1HSZ - chains A and B; structure by X-ray diffraction, 2.20 A resolution.

Chain A (and B):
Name: Class I alcohol dehydrogenase 1, beta subunit
From: Homo sapiens
Notes: EC 1.1.1.1; fragment: beta subunit; chain B of this document is another copy of the same molecule, construct and numbering; everything in this record applies to it too
Reference sequence: P00325 (ADHB_HUMAN); numbering as in UniProt (aligned over 1-374)
Amino-acid sequence (374 residues; row label = number of the first residue in the row):
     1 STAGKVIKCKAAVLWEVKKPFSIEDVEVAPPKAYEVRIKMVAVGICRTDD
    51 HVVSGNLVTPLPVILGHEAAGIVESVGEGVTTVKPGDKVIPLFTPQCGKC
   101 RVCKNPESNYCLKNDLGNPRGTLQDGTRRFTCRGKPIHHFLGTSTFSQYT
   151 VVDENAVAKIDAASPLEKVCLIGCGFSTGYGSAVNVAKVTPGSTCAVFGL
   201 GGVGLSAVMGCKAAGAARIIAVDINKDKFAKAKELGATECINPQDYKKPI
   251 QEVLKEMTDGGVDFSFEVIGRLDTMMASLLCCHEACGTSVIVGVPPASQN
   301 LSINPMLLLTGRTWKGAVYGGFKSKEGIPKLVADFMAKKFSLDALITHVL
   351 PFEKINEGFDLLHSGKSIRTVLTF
Ion coordination: Zn2+ site 1: Cys46, His67, Cys174; Zn2+ site 2: Cys97, Cys100, Cys103, Cys111
Small-molecule neighbours: NAD (nicotinamide-adenine-dinucleotide): Cys46, Arg47, Thr48, His51, Phe93, Cys174, Thr178, Gly199, Leu200, Gly201, Gly202, Val203, Gly204, Asp223, Ile224, Asn225, Lys228, Val268, Ile269, Gly270, Arg271, Thr274, Val292, Gly293, Val294, Ala317, Val318, Tyr319, Leu362, Arg369
What the authors report for this chain:
  - binding site for NAD: Arg47, Arg271
  - contacts within the chain: Arg271-Asp273 (hydrogen bond)
  - specificity-determining residues: Leu116 (citing earlier work)
  - specificity-determining residues: Leu57

Chain A / chain B interface:
Pairs across the interface - 84 pairs, chain A then chain B:
  Arg101(A) with Thr258(B), hydrogen bond (side chain-backbone); Asp259(B), hydrogen bond (side chain-backbone); Gly261(B), hydrogen bond (side chain-backbone); Val262(B); Asp263(B), salt bridge; His283(B)
  Val102(A) with His283(B); Ala285(B), hydrophobic
  Asn105(A) with Cys286(B)
  Ser108(A) with Ala285(B); Cys286(B)
  Tyr110(A) with Glu284(B); Ala285(B), hydrophobic; Thr310(B)
  Thr258(A) with Arg101(B), hydrogen bond (backbone-side chain)
  Asp259(A) with Arg101(B), hydrogen bond (backbone-side chain)
  Gly261(A) with Arg101(B), hydrogen bond (backbone-side chain)
  Asp263(A) with Arg101(B), salt bridge
  Met275(A) with Pro305(B), hydrophobic
  His283(A) with Arg101(B); Val102(B)
  Glu284(A) with Tyr110(B)
  Ala285(A) with Val102(B), hydrophobic; Ser108(B); Tyr110(B), hydrophobic
  Cys286(A) with Arg101(B); Asn105(B); Ser108(B)
  Ile291(A) with Pro305(B), hydrophobic; Leu308(B), hydrophobic; Leu309(B)
  Val292(A) with Leu309(B)
  Val294(A) with Leu309(B), hydrophobic
  Ser298(A) with Asn304(B)
  Gln299(A) with Pro305(B)
  Asn300(A) with Ser302(B); Ile303(B); Asn304(B), hydrogen bond (side chain-backbone)
  Leu301(A) with Leu301(B); Ser302(B); Ile303(B), hydrogen bond (backbone-backbone); Pro305(B), hydrophobic
  Ser302(A) with Asn300(B), hydrogen bond; Leu301(B)
  Ile303(A) with Asn300(B); Leu301(B), hydrogen bond (backbone-backbone); Trp314(B), hydrophobic
  Asn304(A) with Ser298(B); Gln299(B); Asn300(B)
  Pro305(A) with Met275(B), hydrophobic; Ile291(B), hydrophobic; Pro295(B), hydrophobic; Gln299(B); Leu301(B), hydrophobic
  Leu308(A) with Trp314(B), hydrophobic; Gly316(B), hydrogen bond (backbone-backbone); Ala317(B)
  Leu309(A) with Ile291(B); Val292(B); Gly293(B); Val294(B), hydrophobic; Gly316(B); Ala317(B), hydrogen bond (backbone-backbone); Val318(B), hydrogen bond (backbone-backbone)
  Thr310(A) with Tyr110(B)
  Gly311(A) with Gly316(B)
  Arg312(A) with Lys315(B); Gly316(B), hydrogen bond (backbone-backbone)
  Thr313(A) with Thr313(B); Trp314(B); Lys315(B)
  Trp314(A) with Leu308(B), hydrophobic; Thr313(B); Trp314(B), hydrogen bond (backbone-backbone)
  Lys315(A) with Arg312(B); Thr313(B)
  Gly316(A) with Leu308(B), hydrogen bond (backbone-backbone); Leu309(B); Gly311(B), hydrogen bond (backbone-backbone); Arg312(B)
  Ala317(A) with Leu308(B); Leu309(B), hydrogen bond (backbone-backbone)
  Val318(A) with Leu309(B), hydrogen bond (backbone-backbone)
Other interface residues (no listed pair), chain A (44 interface residues in all): Leu112, Thr194, Gly260, Val262, Leu272, Gly293, Pro295, Met306
Other interface residues (no listed pair), chain B (44 interface residues in all): Leu112, Thr194, Gly260, Leu272, Met306

Overview:
The chain A/chain B interface involves 44 residues from each chain; the contacts include 19 hydrogen bonds and
2 salt bridges. Polar contacts include Arg101(A)-Asp263(B), Arg101(A)-Thr258(B) and Arg101(A)-Asp259(B). Chain
A binds NAD. From the paper: a binding site for NAD at Arg47(A) and Arg271(A); specificity determinants
Leu116(A) and Leu57(A).
Chain A and chain B are both Class I alcohol dehydrogenase 1, beta subunit (Homo sapiens); the structure,
Human beta-1 alcohol dehydrogenase (ADH1B*1), was determined by X-ray diffraction (same publication as 1HSO
and 1HT0).
